3I4M - chains B and T of the 15 polymer chains in the assembly; structure by X-ray diffraction, 3.70 A resolution.

# Chain B
Name: DNA-directed RNA polymerase II subunit RPB2
Organism: Saccharomyces cerevisiae
Notes: EC 2.7.7.6
UniProt: P08518 (RPB2_YEAST); residues 1-1224 here = UniProt positions 1-1224
Sequence (1224 residues; numbered 1 to 1224; the number before each row is that of its first residue):
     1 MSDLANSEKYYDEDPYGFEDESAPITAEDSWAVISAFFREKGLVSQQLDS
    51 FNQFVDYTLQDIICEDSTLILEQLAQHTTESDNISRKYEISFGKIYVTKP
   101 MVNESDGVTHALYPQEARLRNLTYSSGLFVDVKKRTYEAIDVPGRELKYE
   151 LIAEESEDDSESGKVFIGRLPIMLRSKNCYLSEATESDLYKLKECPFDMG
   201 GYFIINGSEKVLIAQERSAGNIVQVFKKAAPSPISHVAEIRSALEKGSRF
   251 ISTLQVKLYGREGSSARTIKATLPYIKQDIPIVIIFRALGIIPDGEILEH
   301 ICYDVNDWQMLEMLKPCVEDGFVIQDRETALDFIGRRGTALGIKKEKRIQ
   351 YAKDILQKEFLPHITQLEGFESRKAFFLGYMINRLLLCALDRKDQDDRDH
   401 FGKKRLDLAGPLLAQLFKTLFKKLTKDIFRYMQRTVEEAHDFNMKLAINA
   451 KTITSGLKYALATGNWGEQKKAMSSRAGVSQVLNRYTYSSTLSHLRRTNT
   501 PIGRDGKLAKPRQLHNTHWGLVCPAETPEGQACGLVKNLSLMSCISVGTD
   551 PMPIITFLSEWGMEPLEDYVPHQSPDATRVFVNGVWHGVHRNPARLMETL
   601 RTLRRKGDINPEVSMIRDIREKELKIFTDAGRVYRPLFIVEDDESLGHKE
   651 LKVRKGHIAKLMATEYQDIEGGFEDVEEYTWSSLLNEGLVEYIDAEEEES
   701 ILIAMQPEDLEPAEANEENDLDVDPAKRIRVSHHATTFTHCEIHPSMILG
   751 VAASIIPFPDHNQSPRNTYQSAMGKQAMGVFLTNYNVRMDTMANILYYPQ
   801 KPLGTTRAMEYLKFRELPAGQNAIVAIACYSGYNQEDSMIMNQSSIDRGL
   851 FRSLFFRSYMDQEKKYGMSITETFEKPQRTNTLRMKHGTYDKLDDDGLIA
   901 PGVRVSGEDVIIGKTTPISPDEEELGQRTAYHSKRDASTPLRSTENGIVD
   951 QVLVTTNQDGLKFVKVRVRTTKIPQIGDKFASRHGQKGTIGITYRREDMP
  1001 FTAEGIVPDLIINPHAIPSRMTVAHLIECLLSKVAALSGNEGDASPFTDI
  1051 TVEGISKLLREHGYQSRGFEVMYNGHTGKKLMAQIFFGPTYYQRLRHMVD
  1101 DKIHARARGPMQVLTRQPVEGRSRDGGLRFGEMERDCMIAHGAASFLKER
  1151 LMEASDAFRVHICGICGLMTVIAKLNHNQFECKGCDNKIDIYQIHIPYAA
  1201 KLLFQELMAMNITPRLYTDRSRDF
Unresolved in the structure: 1-19, 71-89, 139-163, 438-445, 669-677, 716-721, 920-932
Ion coordination: Zn2+: Cys-1163, Cys-1166, Cys-1182, Cys-1185

# Chain T
Molecule: 26-nt DNA strand
Sequence (26 nucleotides; numbered 5 to 30; the number before each row is that of its first residue):
     5 AGCTCAAGTACTTAGGCCUGGTCATT
Unresolved in the structure: 5-6, 28-30
Modified / non-standard residues: 8OG (8-oxo-2'-deoxy-guanosine-5'-monophosphate) at position 19; BRU (5-bromo-2'-deoxyuridine-5'-monophosphate) at position 23

# Chain B / chain T interface
Pairs across the interface - 18 pairs, chain B then chain T:
  Ser-208(B) with DG25(T), phosphate contact
  Lys-210(B) with DG25(T), sugar contact
  Asp-505(B) with DT17(T), hydrogen bond to the base
  Thr-791(B) with DG24(T), phosphate contact
  Met-792(B) with BRU_23(T), phosphate contact; DG24(T), phosphate contact
  Arg-857(B) with DG24(T), salt bridge to the phosphate
  Arg-942(B) with BRU_23(T), salt bridge to the phosphate; DG24(T), salt bridge to the phosphate
  Gly-1121(B) with DC22(T), phosphate contact
  Arg-1122(B) with DC22(T), hydrogen bond to the phosphate
  Ser-1123(B) with BRU_23(T), phosphate contact
  Leu-1128(B) with DC21(T), phosphate contact
  Arg-1129(B) with DG20(T), salt bridge to the phosphate; DC21(T), hydrogen bond to the phosphate
  Gly-1131(B) with DG20(T), phosphate contact
  Glu-1132(B) with 8OG_19(T), phosphate contact
  Met-1133(B) with 8OG_19(T), sugar contact
Interface residues without a listed pair, chain B (18 interface residues in all): Asn-206, Ala-462, Glu-1134
Interface residues without a listed pair, chain T (9 interface residues in all): DT26

# Overview
18 residues of chain B face 9 of chain T across their interface; the contacts include 3 hydrogen bonds and 4
salt bridges. Polar pairs include Asp-505(B)/DT17(T), Arg-1122(B)/DC22(T) and Arg-1129(B)/DC21(T).
Cys-1163(B), Cys-1166(B), Cys-1182(B) and Cys-1185(B) form the Zn2+ site.
Chain B is DNA-directed RNA polymerase II subunit RPB2 (Saccharomyces cerevisiae) and chain T is a 26-nt DNA
strand; the structure, 8-oxoguanine containing RNA polymerase II elongation complex D, was determined by X-ray
diffraction together with 3I4N from the same study.
